Entry 1E2W (X-ray diffraction, 1.60 A resolution); this record covers chain A.

# Chain A
Molecule: Cytochrome F
Organism: Chlamydomonas reinhardtii
UniProtKB: P23577 (CYF_CHLRE); residues 1-251 here correspond to UniProt positions 32-282 (UniProt number = residue number + 31)
Amino-acid sequence (251 residues; each row starts with the number of its first residue):
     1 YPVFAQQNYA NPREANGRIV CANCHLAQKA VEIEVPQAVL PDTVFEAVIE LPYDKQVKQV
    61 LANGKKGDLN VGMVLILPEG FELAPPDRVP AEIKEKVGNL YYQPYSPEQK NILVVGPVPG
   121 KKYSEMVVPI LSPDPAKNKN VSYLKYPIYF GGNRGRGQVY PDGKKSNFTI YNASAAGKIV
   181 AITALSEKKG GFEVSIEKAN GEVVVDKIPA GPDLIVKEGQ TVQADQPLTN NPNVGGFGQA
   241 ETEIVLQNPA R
Differences from the reference sequence: engineered mutation Phe-168 (Asn199 in P23577)
Glycans and other covalent adducts: heme c (HEC) linked to Cys-21, Cys-24
Bound ions: heme c Fe: Tyr-1, His-25
Ligand contacts: heme c (HEC): Tyr-1, Pro-2, Phe-4, Ala-5, Tyr-9, Val-20, His-25, Gln-59, Ala-62, Asp-68, Leu-69, Asn-70, Val-71, Gly-72, Met-73, Val-74, Pro-117, Asn-153, Gly-155, Arg-156, Gly-157, Val-159, Tyr-160, Pro-161

# Overview
Heme c is covalently linked to Cys-24. Tyr-1 and His-25 form the heme c Fe site.
Chain A is Cytochrome F (Chlamydomonas reinhardtii); the structure, N168F mutant of cytochrome f from
Chlamydomonas reinhardtii, was determined by X-ray diffraction (same publication as 1EWH and 1E2Z).
